Entry 2VDO (X-ray diffraction, 2.51 A resolution); this record covers chains A and L of the 5 polymer chains in the assembly.

# Chain A
Name: Integrin alpha-iib
Organism: Homo sapiens
Notes: fragment: headpiece, residues 32-483
UniProt: P08514 (ITA2B_HUMAN); residues 1-452 here correspond to UniProt positions 32-483 (UniProt number = residue number + 31)
Amino-acid sequence (452 residues; each row starts with the number of its first residue):
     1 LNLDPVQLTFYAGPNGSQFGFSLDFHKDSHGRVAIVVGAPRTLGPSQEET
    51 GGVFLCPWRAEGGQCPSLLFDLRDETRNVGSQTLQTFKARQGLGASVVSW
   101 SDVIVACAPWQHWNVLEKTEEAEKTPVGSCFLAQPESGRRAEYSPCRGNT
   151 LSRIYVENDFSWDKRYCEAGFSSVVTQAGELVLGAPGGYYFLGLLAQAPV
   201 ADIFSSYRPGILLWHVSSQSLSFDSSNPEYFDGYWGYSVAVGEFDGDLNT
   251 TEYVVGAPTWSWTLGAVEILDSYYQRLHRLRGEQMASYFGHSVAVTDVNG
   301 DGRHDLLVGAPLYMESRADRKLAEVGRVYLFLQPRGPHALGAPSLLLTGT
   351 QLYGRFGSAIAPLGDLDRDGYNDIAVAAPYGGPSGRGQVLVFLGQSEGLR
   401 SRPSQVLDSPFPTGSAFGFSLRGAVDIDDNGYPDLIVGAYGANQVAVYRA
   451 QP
Cystine bridges: C56-C65, C107-C130, C146-C167
Construct notes: conflict G282 (Ala313 in P08514)
Bound ions: Ca2+ site 1: E243, D245, D247, T250, E252; Ca2+ site 2: D297, N299, D301, R303, D305; Ca2+ site 3: D365, D367, D369, Y371, D373; Ca2+ site 4: D426, D428, N430, Y432, D434
Swiss-Prot annotation at these positions:
  - binding site (Ca(2+)): E243, D245, D247, T250, E252, D297, N299, D301, R303, D305, D365, D367, D369, Y371, D373, D426, D428, N430, Y432, D434
  - glycosylation (N-linked (GlcNAc...) asparagine): N15, N249

# Chain L
Name: Monoclonal antibody 10E5 light chain
Organism: Mus musculus
Notes: antibody fragment or engineered binder
Amino-acid sequence (214 residues; row label = number of the first residue in the row):
     1 DILMTQSPSSMSVSLGDTVSITCHASQGISSNIGWLQQKPGKSFMGLIYY
    51 GTNLVDGVPSRFSGSGSGADYSLTISSLDSEDFADYYCVQYAQLPYTFGG
   101 GTKLEIKRADAAPTVSIFPPSSEQLTSGGASVVCFLNNFYPKDINVKWKI
   151 DGSERQNGVLNSWTDQDSKDSTYSMSSTLTLTKDEYERHNSYTCEATHKT
   201 STSPIVKSFNRNEC
Cystine bridges: C23-C88, C134-C194
Reported in the primary citation:
  - post-translational modification sites: N157

# Interface between chain A and chain L
Contacting residue pairs - 18 pairs, chain A then chain L:
  R77(A) - N32(L)  hydrogen bond
  R77(A) - Y50(L)
  R77(A) - Y91(L)
  N78(A) - N32(L)  hydrogen bond (backbone-side chain)
  V79(A) - N32(L)
  V79(A) - Y91(L)
  V79(A) - A92(L)
  G80(A) - Y91(L)  hydrogen bond (backbone-backbone)
  G80(A) - A92(L)  hydrogen bond (backbone-backbone)
  G80(A) - L94(L)
  S81(A) - A92(L)  hydrogen bond (backbone-backbone)
  S81(A) - Q93(L)
  S81(A) - L94(L)  hydrogen bond (side chain-backbone)
  R208(A) - Y49(L)
  R208(A) - N53(L)
  P209(A) - Y50(L)
  G210(A) - Y50(L)
  I211(A) - Y50(L)  hydrophobic
Also at the interface, not in a pair above, chain L (10 interface residues in all): S30, D56

# Overview
9 residues of chain A and 10 residues of chain L are in contact, with 6 hydrogen bonds. Polar pairs include
R77(A)-N32(L), N78(A)-N32(L) and S81(A)-L94(L). The Ca2+ site 1 is built by E243(A), D245(A), D247(A), T250(A)
and E252(A). From UniProt: 20 Ca2+-binding residues on chain A. The paper reports a modification site at
N157(L).
Chain A is Integrin alpha-iib (Homo sapiens) and chain L is Monoclonal antibody 10E5 light chain (Mus
musculus); the structure, Integrin AlphaIIbBeta3 Headpiece Bound to Fibrinogen Gamma chain peptide,
HHLGGAKQAGDV, was determined by X-ray diffraction, deposited together with 2VC2, 2VDK, 2VDL, 2VDM, 2VDN, 2VDP,
2VDQ and 2VDR.
